1P3G - chains I and B of the 10 polymer chains in the assembly; structure by X-ray diffraction, 2.70 A resolution.

== Chain I ==
Molecule: Palindromic 146bp Human Alpha-Satellite DNA fragment
Source organism: Homo sapiens
Sequence (146 nucleotides; row label = number of the first residue in the row):
     1 ATCAATATCCACCTGCAGATTCTACCAAAAGTGTATTTGGAAACTGCTCC
    51 ATCAAAAGGCATGTTCAGCGGAATTCCGCTGAACATGCCTTTTGATGGAG
   101 CAGTTTCCAAATACACTTTTGGTAGAATCTGCAGGTGGATATTGAT

== Chain B ==
Name: Histone H4
Source organism: Xenopus laevis
Reference sequence: P62799 (H4_XENLA); aligned to UniProt positions 1-102 over residues 1-102
Sequence (102 residues; row label = number of the first residue in the row):
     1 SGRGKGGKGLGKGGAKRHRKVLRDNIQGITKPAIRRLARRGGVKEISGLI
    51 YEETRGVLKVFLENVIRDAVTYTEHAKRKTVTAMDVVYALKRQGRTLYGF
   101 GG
Unresolved in the structure: 1-23
Construct notes: conflict Glu45 (Arg46 in P62799)

== How chain I and chain B interact ==
Contacting residue pairs (8):
  DA41(I) - Lys77(B)  salt bridge to the phosphate
  DG59(I) - Arg36(B)  phosphate contact
  DC60(I) - Thr30(B)  phosphate contact
  DC60(I) - Pro32(B)  phosphate contact
  DC60(I) - Arg36(B)  salt bridge to the phosphate
  DA61(I) - Thr30(B)  phosphate contact
  DA61(I) - Pro32(B)  phosphate contact
  DC69(I) - Glu45(B)  sugar contact
Interface residues without a listed pair, chain I (6 interface residues in all): DC50
Interface residues without a listed pair, chain B (7 interface residues in all): Lys31, Thr80

== In short ==
The interface between chain I and chain B involves 6 residues on one side and 7 on the other; the contacts
include 2 salt bridges. Polar contacts include DA41(I)-Lys77(B) and DC60(I)-Arg36(B).
Here chain I is Palindromic 146bp Human Alpha-Satellite DNA fragment (Homo sapiens) and chain B is Histone H4
(Xenopus laevis). Entry 1P3G (Crystallographic Studies of Nucleosome Core Particles containing Histone 'Sin'
Mutants) was determined by X-ray diffraction, deposited together with 1P34, 1P3A, 1P3B, 1P3F, 1P3I, 1P3K and 4
further entries.
